PDB entry 1R6O | X-ray diffraction, 2.25 A resolution | chains A and C

[Chain A]
Protein: ATP-dependent Clp protease ATP-binding subunit clpA
From: Escherichia coli
Notes: fragment: N-Terminal domain
Reference sequence: P0ABH9 (CLPA_ECOLI); numbering as in UniProt (aligned over 1-143)
Chain sequence (143 residues; row label = number of the first residue in the row):
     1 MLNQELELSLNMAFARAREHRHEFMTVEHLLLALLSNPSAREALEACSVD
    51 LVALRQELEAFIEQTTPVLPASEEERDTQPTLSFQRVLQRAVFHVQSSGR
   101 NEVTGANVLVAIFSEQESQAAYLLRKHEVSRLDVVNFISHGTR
Unresolved in the structure: 143
Metal / ion sites: Zn2+: His20, His22, Glu63
Ligand contacts:
  - YBT (bis-(2-hydroxyethyl)amino-tris(hydroxymethyl)methane yttrium), molecule 1: Met1, Leu2, Glu7
  - YBT, molecule 2: Arg41, Glu42, Glu45

[Chain C]
Protein: ATP-dependent Clp protease adaptor protein clpS
From: Escherichia coli
Reference sequence: P0A8Q6 (CLPS_ECOLI); numbering as in UniProt (aligned over 1-106)
Chain sequence (106 residues; numbered 1 to 106; the number before each row is that of its first residue):
     1 MGKTNDWLDFDQLAEEKVRDALKPPSMYKVILVNDDYTPMEFVIDVLQKF
    51 FSYDVERATQLMLAVHYQGKAICGVFTAEVAETKVAMVNKYARENEHPLL
   101 CTLEKA
Unresolved in the structure: 1-6, 14-19

[How chain A and chain C interact]
Contacting residue pairs (44; chain A residue first):
  Leu2(A) - Phe10(C)
  Leu10(A) - Phe10(C)
  Asn11(A) - Trp7(C)  hydrogen bond
  Asn11(A) - Phe10(C)
  Phe14(A) - Trp7(C)  hydrophobic
  Phe14(A) - Leu8(C)  hydrophobic
  Arg18(A) - Trp7(C)
  Glu23(A) - Lys84(C)  salt bridge
  Phe24(A) - Val80(C)  hydrophobic
  Phe24(A) - Thr83(C)
  Phe24(A) - Lys84(C)
  Phe24(A) - Met87(C)  hydrophobic
  Met25(A) - Leu8(C)  hydrophobic
  Met25(A) - Phe10(C)  hydrophobic
  Thr26(A) - Glu79(C)
  Val27(A) - Glu79(C)  hydrogen bond (backbone-side chain)
  Glu28(A) - Glu79(C)
  Phe61(A) - Thr77(C)
  Thr65(A) - Thr77(C)
  Pro70(A) - Ser52(C)
  Glu75(A) - Lys49(C)  salt bridge
  Arg76(A) - Lys49(C)  hydrogen bond (side chain-backbone)
  Arg76(A) - Met87(C)
  Gln79(A) - Met87(C)
  Pro80(A) - Leu8(C)  hydrophobic
  Thr81(A) - Glu79(C)  hydrogen bond
  Thr81(A) - Thr83(C)
  Leu82(A) - Glu82(C)
  Leu82(A) - Thr83(C)  hydrogen bond (backbone-side chain)
  Leu82(A) - Ala86(C)  hydrophobic
  Ser83(A) - Glu79(C)
  Gln85(A) - Leu13(C)
  Arg86(A) - Glu82(C)  salt bridge
  Leu88(A) - Phe10(C)  hydrophobic
  Glu117(A) - Pro25(C)
  Glu117(A) - Tyr28(C)  hydrogen bond
  Glu117(A) - Ala78(C)
  Gln119(A) - Pro25(C)
  Tyr122(A) - Leu22(C)  hydrophobic
  Tyr122(A) - Lys23(C)
  Tyr122(A) - Pro24(C)
  Tyr122(A) - Pro25(C)
  Arg125(A) - Leu22(C)
  Lys126(A) - Leu22(C)
Other interface residues (no listed pair), chain A (34 interface residues in all): Glu7, Pro67, Glu73, Phe84, Ser118
Other interface residues (no listed pair), chain C (24 interface residues in all): Asp11, Phe50, Phe76, Lys105

[In short]
34 residues of chain A and 24 residues of chain C are in contact; the contacts include 6 hydrogen bonds and 3
salt bridges. Polar contacts include Glu23(A)-Lys84(C), Glu75(A)-Lys49(C) and Arg86(A)-Glu82(C). Chain A binds
compound YBT. His20(A), His22(A) and Glu63(A) coordinate Zn2+.
Here chain A is ATP-dependent Clp protease ATP-binding subunit clpA and chain C is ATP-dependent Clp protease
adaptor protein clpS, both from Escherichia coli. Entry 1R6O (ATP-dependent Clp protease ATP-binding subunit
clpA/ATP-dependent Clp protease adaptor protein clpS) was determined by X-ray diffraction (same publication as
1R6C, 1R6Q and 1R6B).
